7TX9 - chain A; structure by X-ray diffraction, 1.34 A resolution.

== Chain A ==
Molecule: Synaptotagmin
From: Homo sapiens
Notes: engineered mutation(s): Y312F
UniProt: J3KQA0 (J3KQA0_HUMAN); residues 272-422 here correspond to UniProt positions 269-419 (UniProt number = residue number - 3)
Sequence (157 residues; each row starts with the number of its first residue):
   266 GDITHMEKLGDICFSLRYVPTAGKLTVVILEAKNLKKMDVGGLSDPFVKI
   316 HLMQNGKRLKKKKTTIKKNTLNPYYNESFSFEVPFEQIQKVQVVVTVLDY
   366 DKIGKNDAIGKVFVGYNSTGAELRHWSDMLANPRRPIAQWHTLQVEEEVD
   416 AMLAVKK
Disordered / not traced: 266-271, 420-422
Sequence notes: expression tag (266-271); conflict Phe312 (Tyr309 in J3KQA0)
Ion coordination: Ca2+ site 1: Met303, Asp304, Asp364, Asp366, Asp372; Ca2+ site 2: Asp304, Asp310, Asp364, Tyr365, Asp366
Residues lining bound ligands: 1PG (2-(2-{2-[2-(2-methoxy-ethoxy)-ethoxy]-ethoxy}-ethoxy)-ethanol): Phe312, Lys314, Lys328, Thr329, Thr330, Ile331, Tyr365, Asn371

== Summary ==
Chain A binds compound 1PG. The Ca2+ site 1 is built by Met303, Asp304, Asp364, Asp366 and Asp372. Asp304,
Asp310, Asp364, Tyr365 and Asp366 form the Ca2+ site 2.
Chain A is Synaptotagmin (Homo sapiens); the structure, Human Synaptotagmin-1 C2B Y312F Ca2+ bound, was
determined by X-ray diffraction (same publication as 7TUA, 7U4Q and 4WEE).
